8TUG - chains B and T of the 16 polymer chains in the assembly; structure by electron microscopy, 3.50 A resolution.

Chain B:
Name: DNA-directed RNA polymerase subunit beta
From: Saccharomyces cerevisiae
Notes: EC 2.7.7.6
Reference sequence: A0A6A5Q4H2 (A0A6A5Q4H2_YEASX); residue numbers follow UniProt; this construct covers 1-1224
Amino-acid sequence (1224 residues; numbered 1 to 1224; the number before each row is that of its first residue):
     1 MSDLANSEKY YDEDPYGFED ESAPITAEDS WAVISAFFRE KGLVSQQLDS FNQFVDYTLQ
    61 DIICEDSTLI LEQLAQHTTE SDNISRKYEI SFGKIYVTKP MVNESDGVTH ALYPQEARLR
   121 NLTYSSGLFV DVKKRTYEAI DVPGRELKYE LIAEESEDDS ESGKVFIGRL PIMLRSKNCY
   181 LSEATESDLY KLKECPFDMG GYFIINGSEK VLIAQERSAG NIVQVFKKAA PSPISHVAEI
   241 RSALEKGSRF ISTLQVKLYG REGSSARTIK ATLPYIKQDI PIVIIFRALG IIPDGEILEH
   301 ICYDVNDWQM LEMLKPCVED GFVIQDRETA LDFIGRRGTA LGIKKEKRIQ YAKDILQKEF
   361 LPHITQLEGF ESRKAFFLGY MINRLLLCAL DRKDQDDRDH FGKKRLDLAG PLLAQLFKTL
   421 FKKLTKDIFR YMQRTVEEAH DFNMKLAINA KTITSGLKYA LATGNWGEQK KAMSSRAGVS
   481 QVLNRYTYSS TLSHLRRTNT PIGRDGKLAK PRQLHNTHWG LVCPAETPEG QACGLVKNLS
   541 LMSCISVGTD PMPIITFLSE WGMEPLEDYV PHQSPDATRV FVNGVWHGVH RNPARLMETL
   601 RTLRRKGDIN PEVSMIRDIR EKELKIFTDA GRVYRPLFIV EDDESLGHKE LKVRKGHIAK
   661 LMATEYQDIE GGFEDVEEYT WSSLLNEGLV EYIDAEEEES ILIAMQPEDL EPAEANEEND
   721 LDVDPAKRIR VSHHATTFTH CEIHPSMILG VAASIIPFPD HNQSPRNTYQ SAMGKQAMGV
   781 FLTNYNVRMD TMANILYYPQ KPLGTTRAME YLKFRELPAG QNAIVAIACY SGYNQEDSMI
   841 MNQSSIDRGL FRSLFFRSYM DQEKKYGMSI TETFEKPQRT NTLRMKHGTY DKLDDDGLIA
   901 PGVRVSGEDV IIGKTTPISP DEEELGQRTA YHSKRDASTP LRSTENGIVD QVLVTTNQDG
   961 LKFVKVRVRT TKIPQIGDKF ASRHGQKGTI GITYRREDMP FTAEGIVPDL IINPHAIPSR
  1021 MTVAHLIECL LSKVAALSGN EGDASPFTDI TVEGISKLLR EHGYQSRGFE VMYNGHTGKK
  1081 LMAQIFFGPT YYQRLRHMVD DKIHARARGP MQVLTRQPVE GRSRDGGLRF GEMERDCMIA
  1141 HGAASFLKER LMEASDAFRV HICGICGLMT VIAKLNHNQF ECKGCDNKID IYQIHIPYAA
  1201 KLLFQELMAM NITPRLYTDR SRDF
Disordered / not traced: 1-19, 73-86, 140-161, 244-251, 340-346, 436-441, 468-475, 503-513, 673-676, 717-735, 880-944
Bound ions: Zn2+: Cys1163, Cys1166, Cys1182, Cys1185

Chain T:
Molecule: TS (46-nt DNA)
Sequence (46 nucleotides; row label = number of the first residue in the row):
     1 CGCTCTGCTC CTTCTCCXTC CTCTCGATGG CTATGAGATC AACTAG
Modified / non-standard residues: TTD (cis-syn cyclobutane thymine dimer) at position 18

Chain B / chain T interface:
Residue-residue contacts (19; chain B residue first):
  Ser208(B) with DG26(T), phosphate contact
  Lys210(B) with DC25(T), phosphate contact; DG26(T), salt bridge to the phosphate
  Ala462(B) with DG26(T), sugar contact; DA27(T), phosphate contact
  Thr463(B) with DA27(T), sugar contact
  Met792(B) with DT24(T), phosphate contact
  Arg857(B) with DT24(T), salt bridge to the phosphate
  Lys865(B) with DG29(T), base contact
  Gly1121(B) with DT22(T), phosphate contact
  Arg1122(B) with DT22(T), hydrogen bond to the phosphate; DC23(T), salt bridge to the phosphate
  Ser1123(B) with DC23(T), phosphate contact
  Leu1128(B) with DC21(T), sugar contact
  Arg1129(B) with DC20(T), salt bridge to the phosphate; DC21(T), hydrogen bond to the phosphate
  Gly1131(B) with DC20(T), phosphate contact
  Glu1132(B) with DC20(T), phosphate contact
  Met1133(B) with DT19(T), sugar contact
Interface residues without a listed pair, chain B (21 interface residues in all): Tyr459, Val482, Gln531, Thr791, His1104, Glu1134
Interface residues without a listed pair, chain T (11 interface residues in all): TTD_18

Overview:
Chain B and chain T form an interface of 21 and 11 residues respectively; the contacts include 2 hydrogen
bonds and 4 salt bridges. Polar pairs include Arg1122(B)-DT22(T), Arg1129(B)-DC21(T) and Lys210(B)-DG26(T).
Cys1163(B), Cys1166(B), Cys1182(B) and Cys1185(B) coordinate Zn2+.
Here chain B is DNA-directed RNA polymerase subunit beta (Saccharomyces cerevisiae) and chain T is TS (46-nt
DNA). Entry 8TUG (Cryo-EM structure of CPD-stalled Pol II in complex with Rad26 (engaged state)) was
determined by electron microscopy, deposited together with 8TVP, 8TVQ, 8TVS, 8TVV, 8TVW, 8TVX and 8TVY.
